PDB entry 5JPO | X-ray diffraction, 2.00 A resolution | chains B and E of the 5 polymer chains in the assembly

Chain B:
Molecule: Elongation factor 1-gamma
Source organism: Homo sapiens
UniProt: P26641 (EF1G_HUMAN); numbering as in UniProt (aligned over 1-218)
Chain sequence (220 residues; numbered -1 to 218; the number before each row is that of its first residue; numbers below 1 keep their minus sign (Gly-1 is residue -1)):
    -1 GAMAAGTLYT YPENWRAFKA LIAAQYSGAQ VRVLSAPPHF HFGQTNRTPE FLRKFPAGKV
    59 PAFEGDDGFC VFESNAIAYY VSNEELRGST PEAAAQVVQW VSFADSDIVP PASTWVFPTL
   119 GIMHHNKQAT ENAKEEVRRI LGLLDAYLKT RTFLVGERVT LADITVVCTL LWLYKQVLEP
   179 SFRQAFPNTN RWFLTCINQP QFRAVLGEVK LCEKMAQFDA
Disordered / not traced: -1, 215-218
Construct notes: expression tag (-1 to 0)
Swiss-Prot annotation at these positions:
  - modified residue: Ala2 (N-acetylalanine), Lys147 (N6-acetyllysine), Lys212 (N6-acetyllysine)

Chain E:
Molecule: Elongation factor 1-delta
Source organism: Homo sapiens
UniProt: P29692 (EF1D_HUMAN); residue numbers follow UniProt; this construct covers 1-30
Chain sequence (32 residues; row label = number of the first residue in the row; numbers below 1 keep their minus sign (Gly-1 is residue -1)):
    -1 GAMATNFLAH EKIWFDKFKY DDAERRFYEQ MN
Construct notes: expression tag (-1 to 0)
Swiss-Prot annotation at these positions:
  - modified residue: Ala2 (N-acetylalanine), Lys17 (N6-acetyllysine)

How chain B and chain E interact:
Contacting residue pairs - 24 pairs, chain B then chain E:
  Tyr9(B) with Glu22(E); Tyr26(E), hydrophobic
  Arg14(B) with Glu22(E), salt bridge
  His39(B) with Asn30(E), hydrogen bond
  Phe40(B) with Arg23(E); Tyr26(E); Glu27(E); Asn30(E)
  Gly41(B) with Glu27(E)
  Val107(B) with Trp12(E), hydrophobic
  Pro108(B) with Trp12(E), hydrophobic
  Ser111(B) with Trp12(E); Tyr18(E)
  Thr112(B) with Tyr18(E), hydrogen bond
  Phe115(B) with Tyr18(E), hydrophobic; Glu22(E)
  Leu118(B) with Phe25(E)
  Ile120(B) with Ala21(E); Glu22(E); Phe25(E), hydrophobic
  Met121(B) with Tyr18(E); Ala21(E), hydrophobic
  Glu134(B) with Lys10(E), salt bridge
  Arg137(B) with Lys10(E)
Also at the interface, not in a pair above, chain B (20 interface residues in all): Pro10, Glu11, Pro35, Asp105, Gly119
Also at the interface, not in a pair above, chain E (11 interface residues in all): Lys17

Overview:
Chain B and chain E form an interface of 20 and 11 residues respectively; the contacts include 2 hydrogen
bonds and 2 salt bridges. Polar pairs include Arg14(B)-Glu22(E), Glu134(B)-Lys10(E) and His39(B)-Asn30(E).
Here chain B is Elongation factor 1-gamma and chain E is Elongation factor 1-delta, both from Homo sapiens.
Entry 5JPO (Complex structure of human elongation factor 1B gamma GST-liked domain and delta N-terminal
domain) was determined by X-ray diffraction.
